PDB entry 7OZK | electron microscopy, 2.31 A resolution | chains A and B of the 4 polymer chains in the assembly

[Chain A]
Name: Capsid protein VP1
Source organism: Human enterovirus 70 (strain J670/71)
UniProt: P32537 (POLG_HE701); residues 2-306 here correspond to UniProt positions 563-867 (UniProt number = residue number + 561)
Sequence (305 residues; numbered 2 to 306; the number before each row is that of its first residue):
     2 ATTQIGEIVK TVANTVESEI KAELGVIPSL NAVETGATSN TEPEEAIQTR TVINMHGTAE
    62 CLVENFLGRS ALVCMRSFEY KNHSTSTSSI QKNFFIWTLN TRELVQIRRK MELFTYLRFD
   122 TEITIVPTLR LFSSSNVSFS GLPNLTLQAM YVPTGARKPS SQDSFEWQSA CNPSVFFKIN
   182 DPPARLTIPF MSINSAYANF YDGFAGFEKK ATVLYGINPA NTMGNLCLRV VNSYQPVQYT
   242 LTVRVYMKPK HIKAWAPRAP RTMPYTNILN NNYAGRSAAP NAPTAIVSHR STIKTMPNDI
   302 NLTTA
Not modelled in the structure: 2-6, 304-306
Small-molecule neighbours: win63843 (W11; 3-{3,5-dimethyl-4-[3-(3-methyl-isoxazol-5-yl)-propoxy]-phenyl}-5-trifluoromethyl-[1,2,4]oxadiazole): Trp98, Leu100, Thr102, Met112, Phe120, Thr122, Ile124, Ile126, Ala150, Met151, Tyr152, Pro174, Ser175, Val176, Leu187, Ile189, Met192, Tyr198, Asn222, Met224, Leu227, Val246, Met248
UniProt features mapped onto this chain:
  - site: Ala306 (Cleavage)
Reported in the primary citation:
  - conformationally variable residues (side-chain flip): Met112, Met192, Met224
  - binding site for win63843: Trp98, Phe120, Ile124, Tyr152, Tyr198, Met224

[Chain B]
Name: Capsid protein VP2
Source organism: Human enterovirus 70 (strain J670/71)
UniProt: P32537 (POLG_HE701); residues 1-250 here correspond to UniProt positions 70-319 (UniProt number = residue number + 69)
Sequence (250 residues; row label = number of the first residue in the row):
     1 SPSAEACGYS DRVLQLKLGN SSIVTQEAAN ICCAYGEWPT YLPDNEAVAI DKPTQPETST
    61 DRFYTLKSKK WESNSTGWWW KLPDALNQIG MFGQNVQYHY LYRSGFLCHV QCNATKFHQG
   121 TLLIVAIPEH QIGKKGTGTS ASFAEVMKGA EGGVFEQPYL LDDGTSLACA LVYPHQWINL
   181 RTNNSATIVL PWMNSAPMDF ALRHNNWTLA VIPVCPLAGG TGNTNTYVPI TISIAPMCAE
   241 YNGLRNAITQ
Not modelled in the structure: 1-9, 249-250
UniProt features mapped onto this chain:
  - site: Gln250 (Cleavage)

[Interface between chain A and chain B]
Residue-residue contacts - 98 pairs, chain A then chain B:
  Val34(A) - Trp177(B)
  Glu35(A) - Ala29(B)
  Glu35(A) - Gln176(B)
  Glu35(A) - Trp177(B)  hydrogen bond (backbone-backbone)
  Glu35(A) - Asn179(B)  hydrogen bond
  Glu35(A) - Thr182(B)  hydrogen bond
  Thr36(A) - Ala29(B)
  Thr36(A) - Asn30(B)
  Thr36(A) - Gln176(B)  hydrogen bond (backbone-side chain)
  Gly37(A) - His175(B)
  Thr116(A) - Glu129(B)
  Tyr117(A) - Glu129(B)  hydrogen bond
  Tyr117(A) - Met193(B)  hydrogen bond (side chain-backbone)
  Tyr117(A) - Asn194(B)
  Tyr117(A) - Ser195(B)
  Asn195(A) - Ser195(B)  hydrogen bond
  Asn195(A) - Ala196(B)
  Ser196(A) - Ser195(B)  hydrogen bond (backbone-backbone)
  Ala197(A) - Ser195(B)
  Phe201(A) - Glu129(B)
  Phe201(A) - Gln131(B)
  Tyr202(A) - Glu129(B)
  Tyr202(A) - Gln131(B)  hydrogen bond (backbone-side chain)
  Tyr202(A) - His204(B)
  Asp203(A) - Lys81(B)  salt bridge
  Asp203(A) - Glu129(B)  hydrogen bond (backbone-side chain)
  Asp203(A) - His130(B)
  Asp203(A) - His204(B)
  Asp203(A) - Asn205(B)  hydrogen bond (backbone-backbone)
  Asp203(A) - Thr208(B)  hydrogen bond
  Gly204(A) - Arg203(B)
  Phe205(A) - Phe143(B)  hydrophobic
  Phe205(A) - Arg203(B)  hydrogen bond (backbone-backbone)
  Gly207(A) - Arg203(B)
  Phe208(A) - Tyr100(B)  hydrophobic
  Phe208(A) - Phe200(B)  hydrophobic
  Phe208(A) - Arg203(B)  hydrogen bond (backbone-side chain)
  Glu209(A) - Arg203(B)  hydrogen bond (backbone-side chain)
  Lys210(A) - Phe143(B)
  Lys210(A) - Arg203(B)
  Leu215(A) - Ser140(B)
  Tyr216(A) - His130(B)  hydrogen bond (side chain-backbone)
  Tyr216(A) - Gln131(B)
  Tyr216(A) - Ile132(B)  hydrogen bond (side chain-backbone)
  Tyr216(A) - Ser140(B)
  Tyr216(A) - Ala141(B)
  Tyr216(A) - Val146(B)  hydrophobic
  Gly217(A) - Gln131(B)
  Ala257(A) - Tyr35(B)
  Ala257(A) - Met193(B)  hydrophobic
  Pro258(A) - Val172(B)
  Pro258(A) - Tyr173(B)
  Arg259(A) - Pro128(B)  hydrogen bond (side chain-backbone)
  Arg259(A) - Glu129(B)  hydrogen bond (side chain-backbone)
  Arg259(A) - Val172(B)
  Arg259(A) - Tyr173(B)  hydrogen bond
  Ala260(A) - Thr165(B)
  Ala260(A) - Ser166(B)
  Ala260(A) - Cys169(B)
  Ala260(A) - Val172(B)
  Ala260(A) - Tyr173(B)  hydrogen bond (backbone-side chain)
  Pro261(A) - Thr165(B)
  Pro261(A) - Cys169(B)
  Arg262(A) - Asp163(B)  hydrogen bond (side chain-backbone)
  Arg262(A) - Gly164(B)
  Thr263(A) - Leu160(B)
  Thr263(A) - Gly164(B)  hydrogen bond (side chain-backbone)
  Thr263(A) - Thr165(B)  hydrogen bond (side chain-backbone)
  Thr263(A) - Ser166(B)
  Met264(A) - Leu160(B)  hydrophobic
  Met264(A) - Gly164(B)  hydrogen bond (backbone-backbone)
  Asn271(A) - Gln131(B)
  Asn271(A) - Gly138(B)  hydrogen bond (side chain-backbone)
  Asn271(A) - Ser140(B)
  Asn272(A) - Gln131(B)  hydrogen bond (side chain-backbone)
  Asn272(A) - Ile132(B)
  Asn272(A) - Gly133(B)  hydrogen bond (side chain-backbone)
  Asn272(A) - Asp163(B)
  Asn273(A) - Gly133(B)
  Asn273(A) - Lys134(B)  hydrogen bond (side chain-backbone)
  Asn273(A) - Thr137(B)  hydrogen bond (side chain-backbone)
  Asn273(A) - Gly138(B)  hydrogen bond (side chain-backbone)
  Asn273(A) - Thr139(B)  hydrogen bond (side chain-backbone)
  Asn273(A) - Ser140(B)
  Tyr274(A) - Gly133(B)
  Tyr274(A) - Lys134(B)  hydrogen bond (backbone-backbone)
  Tyr274(A) - Lys135(B)
  Tyr274(A) - Gly136(B)  hydrogen bond (backbone-backbone)
  Tyr274(A) - Gln157(B)
  Tyr274(A) - Leu160(B)  hydrophobic
  Tyr274(A) - Gly164(B)
  Pro284(A) - Lys135(B)
  Pro284(A) - Tyr159(B)
  Pro284(A) - Leu160(B)
  Thr285(A) - Tyr159(B)
  Ala286(A) - Tyr159(B)
  Ile287(A) - Tyr159(B)  hydrogen bond (backbone-side chain)
  Ile287(A) - Leu160(B)  hydrophobic
Other interface residues (no listed pair), chain A (42 interface residues in all): Arg103, Asn268, Ala275, Ala283, Val288
Other interface residues (no listed pair), chain B (54 interface residues in all): Cys32, Ser142, Met147, Leu161, Asp162, Ala170, Asn183, Asp199, Trp207

[In short]
42 residues of chain A and 54 residues of chain B are in contact, with 35 hydrogen bonds and 1 salt bridge.
Among the polar pairs are Asp203(A)-Lys81(B), Glu35(A)-Asn179(B) and Glu35(A)-Thr182(B). From the paper: a
binding site for win63843 at Trp98(A), Phe120(A) and Ile124(A) among others; conformational variability at
Met112(A), Met192(A) and Met224(A).
Here chain A is Capsid protein VP1 and chain B is Capsid protein VP2, both from Human enterovirus 70 (strain
J670/71). Entry 7OZK (CryoEM structure of human enterovirus 70 in complex with Pleconaril) was determined by
electron microscopy (same publication as 7OZL, 7OZI, 7OZJ and 7OPX).
